PDB entry 5UYX | X-ray diffraction, 3.50 A resolution | chains A and D of the 4 polymer chains in the assembly

[Chain A (and D)]
Protein: T-complex protein 1 subunit epsilon
Organism: Homo sapiens
Notes: chain D of this document is another copy of the same molecule, construct and numbering; everything in this record applies to it too
UniProt: P48643 (TCPE_HUMAN); numbering as in UniProt (aligned over 1-541)
Amino-acid sequence (541 residues; each row starts with the number of its first residue):
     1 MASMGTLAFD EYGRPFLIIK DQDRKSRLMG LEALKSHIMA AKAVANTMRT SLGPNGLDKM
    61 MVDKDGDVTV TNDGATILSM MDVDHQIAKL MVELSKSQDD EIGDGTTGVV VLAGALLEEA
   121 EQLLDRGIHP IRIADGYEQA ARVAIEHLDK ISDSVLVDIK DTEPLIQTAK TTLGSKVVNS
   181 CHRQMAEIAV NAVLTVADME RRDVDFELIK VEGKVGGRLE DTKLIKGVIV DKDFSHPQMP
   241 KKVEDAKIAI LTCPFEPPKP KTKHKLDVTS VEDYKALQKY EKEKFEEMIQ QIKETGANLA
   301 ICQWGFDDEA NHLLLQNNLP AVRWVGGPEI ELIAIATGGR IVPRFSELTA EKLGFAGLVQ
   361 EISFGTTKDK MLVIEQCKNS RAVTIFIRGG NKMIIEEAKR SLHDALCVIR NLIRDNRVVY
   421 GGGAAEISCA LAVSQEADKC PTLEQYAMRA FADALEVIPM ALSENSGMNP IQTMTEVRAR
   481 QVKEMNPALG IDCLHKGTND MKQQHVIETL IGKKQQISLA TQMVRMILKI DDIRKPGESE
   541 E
Not modelled in the structure: 1-30, 171-179, 377-381, 537-541 (chain D: 1-30, 170-181, 212-221, 364-368, 377-381, 388-402, 529-541)
Swiss-Prot annotation at these positions:
  - binding site (ADP): G53, G105, T106, T107, S175, G422, D492, E508, K513
  - binding site (ATP): G53, T106, T107, G422
  - binding site (Mg(2+)): D104
  - modified residue: A2 (N-acetylalanine), S26 (Phosphoserine), S346 (Phosphoserine), S539 (Phosphoserine)
  - cross-link (Glycyl lysine isopeptide (Lys-Gly)): K20 (interchain with G-Cter in SUMO2), K210 (interchain with G-Cter in SUMO2), K214 (interchain with G-Cter in SUMO2), K265 (interchain with G-Cter in SUMO2), K275 (interchain with G-Cter in SUMO2), K279 (interchain with G-Cter in SUMO2), K392 (interchain with G-Cter in SUMO2)
Residues lining bound ligands: ADP (adenosine-5'-diphosphate): S51, L52, G53, P54, G74, D104, G105, T106, T107, G108, G421, G422, G423, I458, L462, I491, C493, L494, M501, Q504, V506, E508, K513
Reported in the primary citation:
  - binding site for ADP: G53, P54
  - catalytic residues: D73, D404
  - self-association interface (contacts with another copy of this molecule): P343 to T349
  - disease-associated variants - H147R: unchanged catalytic activity (citing earlier work)

[Interface between chain A and chain D]
Contacting residue pairs - 23 pairs, chain A then chain D:
  Q122(A) - Q122(D)
  R126(A) - D453(D)  salt bridge
  R126(A) - I471(D)
  I128(A) - I471(D)  hydrophobic
  L443(A) - I471(D)  hydrophobic
  L443(A) - T475(D)
  Q445(A) - R478(D)  hydrogen bond
  Y446(A) - I471(D)  hydrophobic
  Y446(A) - M474(D)
  Y446(A) - T475(D)  hydrogen bond
  Y446(A) - R478(D)  hydrogen bond
  M460(A) - R126(D)
  I471(A) - R126(D)
  I471(A) - I128(D)  hydrophobic
  I471(A) - L443(D)  hydrophobic
  I471(A) - Y446(D)  hydrophobic
  Q472(A) - R132(D)
  Q472(A) - L443(D)
  M474(A) - R126(D)
  M474(A) - Y446(D)
  T475(A) - L443(D)
  T475(A) - Y446(D)  hydrogen bond
  R478(A) - Y446(D)  hydrogen bond
Also at the interface, not in a pair above, chain A (15 interface residues in all): P441, D453, E456
Also at the interface, not in a pair above, chain D (16 interface residues in all): G127, P441, Q445, M460, Q472

[Summary]
The interface between chain A and chain D involves 15 residues on one side and 16 on the other, with 5
hydrogen bonds and 1 salt bridge. Polar contacts include R126(A)-D453(D), Q445(A)-R478(D) and Y446(A)-T475(D).
Bound to chain A: ADP. From the paper: catalytic residues D73(A) and D404(A); H147R of chain A leaves
catalytic activity unchanged.
Chain A and chain D are both T-complex protein 1 subunit epsilon (Homo sapiens); the structure, Structure of
Human T-complex protein 1 subunit epsilon (CCT5), was determined by X-ray diffraction together with 5UYZ from
the same study.
